PDB entry 7JHM | X-ray diffraction, 2.19 A resolution | chain A

# Chain A
Protein: N-acetyllactosaminide beta-1,3-N-acetylglucosaminyltransferase 2
Source organism: Homo sapiens
Notes: EC 2.4.1.149
UniProtKB: Q9NY97 (B3GN2_HUMAN); residues 45-397 here = UniProt positions 45-397
Sequence (370 residues; numbered 28 to 397; the number before each row is that of its first residue):
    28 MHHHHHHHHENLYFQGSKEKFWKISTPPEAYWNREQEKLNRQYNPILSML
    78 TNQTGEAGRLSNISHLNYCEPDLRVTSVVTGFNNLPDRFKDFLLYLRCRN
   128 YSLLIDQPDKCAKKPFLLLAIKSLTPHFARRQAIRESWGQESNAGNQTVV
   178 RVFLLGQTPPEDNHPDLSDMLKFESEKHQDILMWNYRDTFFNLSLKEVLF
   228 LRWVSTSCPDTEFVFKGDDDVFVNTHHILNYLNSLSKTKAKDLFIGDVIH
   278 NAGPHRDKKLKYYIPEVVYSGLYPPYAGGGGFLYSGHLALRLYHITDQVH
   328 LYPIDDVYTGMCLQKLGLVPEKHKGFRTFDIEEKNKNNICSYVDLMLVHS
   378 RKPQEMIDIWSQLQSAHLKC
Disordered / not traced: 28-54, 77-88
Differences from the reference sequence: initiating methionine (28); expression tag (29-44)
Cystine bridges: Cys96-Cys125, Cys138-Cys235, Cys367-Cys397
Glycans and other covalent adducts: N-acetylglucosamine (NAG) linked to Asn127, Asn173; glycan linked to Asn219
Curated features (UniProtKB/Swiss-Prot):
  - glycosylation (N-linked (GlcNAc...) asparagine): Asn79, Asn89, Asn127, Asn173, Asn219
  - mutagenesis: Asp245 (D245A: Loss of enzymatic activity, no loss of B3GNT8-binding)
Reported in the primary citation:
  - binding site for beta-D-galactopyranose: His282, Tyr289, Tyr300, Asp333
  - binding site for N-acetylglucosamine: Ala279, Gly280
  - catalytic residues: Asp333
  - conformationally variable residues (side-chain flip): Asp333
  - mutagenesis - K149A, D245A, D247A, A279L, A279V, Y289F, D332A, D333N, H376E, H376L, H376Q: abolished catalytic activity
  - mutagenesis - A279G: decreased catalytic activity
  - disease-associated variants - D247H: decreased catalytic activity (citing earlier work)

# Summary
Covalently linked N-acetylglucosamine: at Asn127 and Asn173. From UniProt: one mutagenesis site. The paper
reports the catalytic residue Asp333; K149A, D245A and D247A, among others, abolish catalytic activity; 13
substitutions were tested in all.
Chain A is N-acetyllactosaminide beta-1,3-N-acetylglucosaminyltransferase 2 (Homo sapiens); the structure,
Structure of human beta 1,3-N-acetylglucosaminyltransferase 2 with N-acetyl-lactosamine, was determined by
X-ray diffraction, deposited together with 7JHI, 7JHK, 7JHL, 7JHN and 7JHO.
